6BLQ - chains A and B; structure by X-ray diffraction, 1.80 A resolution.

# Chain A
Protein: H-2 class II histocompatibility antigen, A-D alpha chain
Organism: Mus musculus
UniProtKB: P04228 (HA2D_MOUSE); residues -3 to 181 here correspond to UniProt positions 24-208 (UniProt number = residue number + 27)
Sequence (185 residues; numbered -3 to 181; the number before each row is that of its first residue; numbers below 1 keep their minus sign (Glu-3 is residue -3)):
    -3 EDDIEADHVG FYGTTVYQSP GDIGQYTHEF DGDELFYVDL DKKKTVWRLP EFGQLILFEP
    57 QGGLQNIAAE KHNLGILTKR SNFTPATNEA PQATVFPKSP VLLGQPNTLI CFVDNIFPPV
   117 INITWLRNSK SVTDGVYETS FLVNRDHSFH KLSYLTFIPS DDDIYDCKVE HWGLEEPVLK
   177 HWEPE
Not modelled in the structure: 181
Disulfide bonds: Cys107-Cys163
Covalently attached groups: N-acetylglucosamine (NAG) linked to Asn78, Asn118
UniProt features mapped onto this chain:
  - region: Glu179 to Glu181 (Connecting peptide)
  - glycosylation: Asn118 (N-linked (GlcNAc...) asparagine)

# Chain B
Protein: H2-Ab1 protein
Organism: Mus musculus
UniProtKB: Q31135 (Q31135_MOUSE); residues 5-192 here correspond to UniProt positions 30-217 (UniProt number = residue number + 25)
Sequence (221 residues; numbered -28 to 198; 6 numbers in that range are skipped by the numbering (no residue carries them; nothing is unmodelled there); the number before each row is that of its first residue; numbers below 1 keep their minus sign (His-28 is residue -28)):
   -28 HLVERLYLVC GEEGAGGG
    -4 SLVGGSGGGS ERHFVHQFKG ECYFTNGTQR IRLVTRYIYN REEYLRFDSD VGEYRAVTEL
    56 GRHSAEYYNK QYLERTRAEL DTACRHNYEE TEVPTSLRRL EQPNVAISLS RTEALNHHNT
   116 LVCSVTDFYP AKIKVRWFRN GQEETVGVSS TQLIRNGDWT FQVLVMLEMT PHQGEVYTCH
   176 VEHPSLKSPI TVEWRAQGGL VPR
Not modelled in the structure: -4 to 2, 106-112, 192-198
Construct notes: linker (-15 to -11, -4 to 4); expression tag (193-198)
Disulfide bonds: Cys17-Cys79, Cys118-Cys174
Covalently attached groups: N-acetylglucosamine (NAG) linked to Asn21

# Interface between chain A and chain B
Contacting residue pairs (167):
  Ile0(A) - Tyr18(B)  hydrophobic
  Ile0(A) - Arg25(B)
  Ile0(A) - Arg27(B)
  Ile0(A) - Val29(B)  hydrophobic
  Glu1(A) - Thr20(B)
  Glu1(A) - Arg25(B)  hydrogen bond (backbone-side chain)
  Ala2(A) - Tyr18(B)  hydrophobic
  Ala2(A) - Phe19(B)
  Ala2(A) - Thr20(B)
  Ala2(A) - Arg25(B)
  Asp3(A) - Phe19(B)  hydrogen bond (backbone-backbone)
  Asp3(A) - Thr20(B)
  Asp3(A) - Asn21(B)  hydrogen bond (side chain-backbone)
  His4(A) - Cys17(B)
  His4(A) - Tyr18(B)
  His4(A) - Phe19(B)  hydrogen bond (backbone-backbone)
  His4(A) - Tyr83(B)
  His4(A) - Leu92(B)
  Val5(A) - Cys17(B)
  Val5(A) - Tyr18(B)  hydrophobic
  Gly6(A) - Gly15(B)
  Gly6(A) - Glu16(B)
  Gly6(A) - Cys17(B)  hydrogen bond (backbone-backbone)
  Phe7(A) - Gly15(B)
  Phe7(A) - Glu16(B)
  Tyr8(A) - Tyr-22(B)
  Tyr8(A) - Leu-21(B)  hydrogen bond (backbone-backbone)
  Tyr8(A) - Gly15(B)  hydrogen bond (backbone-backbone)
  Tyr8(A) - Cys17(B)  hydrophobic
  Tyr8(A) - Asn82(B)
  Tyr8(A) - Glu87(B)  hydrogen bond
  Gly9(A) - Lys14(B)
  Gly9(A) - Gly15(B)  hydrogen bond (backbone-backbone)
  Thr10(A) - Phe13(B)
  Thr11(A) - Gln12(B)
  Thr11(A) - Phe13(B)  hydrogen bond (backbone-backbone)
  Val12(A) - Val10(B)  hydrophobic
  Val12(A) - His11(B)
  Val12(A) - Gln12(B)
  Tyr13(A) - Val10(B)
  Tyr13(A) - His11(B)  hydrogen bond (backbone-backbone)
  Gln14(A) - Phe9(B)
  Gln14(A) - Val10(B)
  Ser15(A) - His8(B)
  Ser15(A) - Phe9(B)  hydrogen bond (backbone-backbone)
  Pro16(A) - Glu6(B)
  Pro16(A) - Arg7(B)
  Pro16(A) - His8(B)
  Tyr22(A) - Tyr-22(B)
  His24(A) - Leu-23(B)
  His24(A) - Tyr-22(B)
  Phe26(A) - Glu87(B)
  Phe26(A) - Ser91(B)
  Phe26(A) - Leu92(B)  hydrophobic
  Phe26(A) - Trp154(B)
  Asp27(A) - Arg150(B)  hydrogen bond (backbone-side chain)
  Gly28(A) - Arg150(B)
  Asp29(A) - Tyr124(B)
  Asp29(A) - Arg150(B)  salt bridge
  Asp29(A) - Trp154(B)
  Glu30(A) - Trp154(B)  hydrogen bond (backbone-side chain)
  Leu31(A) - Arg-24(B)
  Leu31(A) - Glu87(B)
  Leu31(A) - Trp154(B)  hydrophobic
  Arg44(A) - Gly152(B)  hydrogen bond (side chain-backbone)
  Arg44(A) - Asp153(B)
  Leu45(A) - Arg94(B)
  Leu45(A) - Asp153(B)
  Glu47(A) - Arg94(B)  salt bridge
  Phe48(A) - Trp154(B)
  Gln50(A) - Leu-27(B)
  Leu51(A) - Leu-27(B)
  Leu51(A) - Val-26(B)  hydrogen bond (backbone-backbone)
  Ile52(A) - Val-26(B)
  Ile52(A) - Arg-24(B)
  Ile52(A) - Thr86(B)
  Leu53(A) - Leu-27(B)  hydrophobic
  Leu53(A) - Val-26(B)  hydrogen bond (backbone-backbone)
  Leu53(A) - Glu-25(B)
  Leu53(A) - Arg-24(B)  hydrogen bond (backbone-backbone)
  Phe54(A) - Arg-24(B)
  Phe54(A) - Tyr-22(B)  hydrophobic
  Glu55(A) - Glu-25(B)
  Gly58(A) - Tyr-22(B)
  Gln61(A) - Tyr-22(B)
  Gln61(A) - Val-20(B)
  Gln61(A) - Cys-19(B)  hydrogen bond (side chain-backbone)
  Asn62(A) - Tyr-22(B)
  Asn62(A) - Leu-21(B)
  Asn62(A) - Cys-19(B)
  Asn62(A) - Phe13(B)
  Ala65(A) - Cys-19(B)
  Ala65(A) - Glu-17(B)
  Glu66(A) - Cys-19(B)  hydrogen bond
  Glu66(A) - His11(B)  salt bridge
  Glu66(A) - Gln12(B)  hydrogen bond (side chain-backbone)
  Glu66(A) - Phe13(B)  hydrogen bond (side chain-backbone)
  His68(A) - Glu-17(B)  salt bridge
  His68(A) - Glu-16(B)  hydrogen bond (side chain-backbone)
  Asn69(A) - Cys-19(B)
  Asn69(A) - Gly-18(B)  hydrogen bond (side chain-backbone)
  Asn69(A) - Glu-17(B)
  Asn69(A) - Glu-16(B)  hydrogen bond (side chain-backbone)
  Asn69(A) - His11(B)
  Asn69(A) - Tyr63(B)
  Leu70(A) - Phe9(B)
  Leu70(A) - Val10(B)
  Leu70(A) - His11(B)
  Leu70(A) - Tyr34(B)  hydrophobic
  Ile72(A) - Glu-16(B)
  Ile72(A) - Gly-15(B)
  Leu73(A) - Glu-16(B)
  Leu73(A) - Tyr34(B)  hydrophobic
  Leu73(A) - Tyr39(B)
  Leu73(A) - Leu55(B)  hydrophobic
  Thr74(A) - Phe9(B)
  Thr74(A) - Tyr34(B)
  Arg76(A) - Glu-16(B)  salt bridge
  Arg76(A) - Leu55(B)  hydrogen bond (side chain-backbone)
  Arg76(A) - Ser59(B)  hydrogen bond
  Ser77(A) - Tyr34(B)  hydrogen bond
  Phe79(A) - Arg7(B)  hydrogen bond (backbone-side chain)
  Phe79(A) - Phe9(B)
  Thr80(A) - Phe9(B)
  Thr80(A) - Tyr34(B)  hydrogen bond (backbone-side chain)
  Thr80(A) - Asn35(B)  hydrogen bond (backbone-side chain)
  Pro81(A) - Arg7(B)
  Pro81(A) - His8(B)
  Pro81(A) - Phe9(B)  hydrophobic
  Pro81(A) - Asn35(B)
  Ala82(A) - His8(B)  hydrogen bond (backbone-backbone)
  Ala82(A) - Asn35(B)
  Glu85(A) - Arg36(B)  salt bridge
  Phe92(A) - Ile149(B)  hydrophobic
  Phe92(A) - Asn151(B)
  Phe92(A) - Gln157(B)
  Pro93(A) - Gln157(B)  hydrogen bond (backbone-side chain)
  Lys94(A) - Thr121(B)
  Lys94(A) - Asp122(B)  salt bridge
  Lys94(A) - Asp153(B)  salt bridge
  Lys94(A) - Thr155(B)  hydrogen bond
  Lys94(A) - Gln157(B)  hydrogen bond (backbone-side chain)
  Ser95(A) - Asp122(B)  hydrogen bond
  Pro96(A) - Thr121(B)
  Ile106(A) - Asn151(B)
  Phe113(A) - Val10(B)  hydrophobic
  Phe113(A) - Gln12(B)
  Phe113(A) - Asn35(B)
  Phe113(A) - Arg36(B)
  Val139(A) - Lys14(B)
  Asn140(A) - Lys14(B)  hydrogen bond (backbone-side chain)
  Asp142(A) - Arg36(B)  salt bridge
  His143(A) - Gln12(B)  hydrogen bond (backbone-side chain)
  His143(A) - Lys14(B)  hydrogen bond
  His143(A) - Ile33(B)
  His143(A) - Arg36(B)
  His143(A) - Glu38(B)
  Ser144(A) - Arg36(B)
  Phe145(A) - Gln12(B)
  Leu148(A) - Arg150(B)
  Leu148(A) - Asn151(B)
  Tyr150(A) - Asn151(B)  hydrogen bond (side chain-backbone)
  Tyr150(A) - Gly152(B)  hydrogen bond (side chain-backbone)
  Tyr150(A) - Asp153(B)
  Trp168(A) - Gly3(B)
  Trp168(A) - Gly4(B)
  Trp168(A) - His8(B)
Other interface residues (no listed pair), chain A (75 interface residues in all): Phe32, Trp43, Ala64, Asn84, Pro114, Thr135
Other interface residues (no listed pair), chain B (68 interface residues in all): His-28, Ala-14, Arg31, Tyr32, Glu85, Thr90, Ser119

# In short
The interface between chain A and chain B involves 75 residues on one side and 68 on the other, with 41
hydrogen bonds and 9 salt bridges. Polar pairs include Asp29(A)-Arg150(B), Glu47(A)-Arg94(B) and
Glu66(A)-His11(B). Covalently linked N-acetylglucosamine: at Asn78(A) and Asn118(A).
Chain A is H-2 class II histocompatibility antigen, A-D alpha chain and chain B is H2-Ab1 protein, both from
Mus musculus; the structure, Crystal Structure of IAg7 in complex with insulin mimotope p8E9E, was determined
by X-ray diffraction together with 5UJT, 6BLR and 6BLX from the same study.
